PDB entry 1EAK | X-ray diffraction, 2.66 A resolution | chains A and C of the 3 polymer chains in the assembly

# Chain A (and C)
Molecule: 72 kDa type IV collagenase
Organism: Homo sapiens
Notes: EC 3.4.24.24; fragment: catalytic domain residues 32-452; chain C of this document is another copy of the same molecule, construct and numbering; everything in this record applies to it too
UniProtKB: P08253 (MM02_HUMAN); residue numbers follow UniProt; this construct covers 32-452
Chain sequence (421 residues; numbered 32 to 452; the number before each row is that of its first residue):
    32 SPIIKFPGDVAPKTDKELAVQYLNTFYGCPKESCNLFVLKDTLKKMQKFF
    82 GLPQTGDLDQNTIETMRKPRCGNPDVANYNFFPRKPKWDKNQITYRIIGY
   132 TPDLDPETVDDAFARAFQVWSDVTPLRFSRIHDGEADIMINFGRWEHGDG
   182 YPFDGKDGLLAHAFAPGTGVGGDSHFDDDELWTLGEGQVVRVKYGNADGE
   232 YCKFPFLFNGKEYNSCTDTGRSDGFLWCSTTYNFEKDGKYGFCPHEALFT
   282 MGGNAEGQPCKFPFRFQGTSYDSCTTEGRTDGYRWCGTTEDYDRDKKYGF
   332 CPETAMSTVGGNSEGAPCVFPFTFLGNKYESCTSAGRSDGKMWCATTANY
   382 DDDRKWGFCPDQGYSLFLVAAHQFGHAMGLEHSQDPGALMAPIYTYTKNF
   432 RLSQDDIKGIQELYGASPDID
Sequence notes: engineered mutation Q404 (Glu in P08253)
Disulfides: C60-C65, C233-C259, C247-C274, C291-C317, C305-C332, C349-C375, C363-C390
Ion coordination: Zn2+ site 1: C102, H403, H407, H413; Ca2+ site 1: D168, G200, G202; Zn2+ site 2: H178, D180, H193, H206; Ca2+ site 2: D185, G186, D188, L190, D208, E211

# Interface between chain A and chain C
Contacting residue pairs (42; chain A residue first):
  G174(A) - Q298(C)
  R175(A) - R296(C)
  R175(A) - Q298(C)  hydrogen bond (backbone-side chain)
  R175(A) - D322(C)  salt bridge
  R175(A) - D324(C)  salt bridge
  W176(A) - D322(C)
  W176(A) - D324(C)
  W176(A) - R325(C)
  W176(A) - K327(C)
  E177(A) - Q298(C)
  D209(A) - R296(C)  salt bridge
  D210(A) - R296(C)  salt bridge
  P294(A) - D303(C)
  R296(A) - R175(C)
  R296(A) - D209(C)  salt bridge
  R296(A) - D210(C)  salt bridge
  Q298(A) - G174(C)
  Q298(A) - R175(C)  hydrogen bond (side chain-backbone)
  Q298(A) - E177(C)  hydrogen bond (side chain-backbone)
  Q298(A) - H178(C)
  G299(A) - C305(C)
  T300(A) - Y302(C)
  T300(A) - S304(C)
  T300(A) - C305(C)
  T300(A) - T306(C)  hydrogen bond
  S301(A) - Y302(C)
  S301(A) - D303(C)  hydrogen bond (backbone-backbone)
  S301(A) - S304(C)  hydrogen bond (backbone-side chain)
  Y302(A) - S301(C)
  D303(A) - P294(C)
  D303(A) - S301(C)  hydrogen bond (backbone-backbone)
  S304(A) - T300(C)
  S304(A) - S301(C)  hydrogen bond (side chain-backbone)
  C305(A) - G299(C)
  C305(A) - T300(C)
  T306(A) - T300(C)
  E308(A) - E308(C)
  E321(A) - G39(C)
  D322(A) - R175(C)  salt bridge
  D324(A) - R175(C)  salt bridge
  D324(A) - W176(C)
  R325(A) - W176(C)
Other interface residues (no listed pair), chain A (24 interface residues in all): H178, K327
Other interface residues (no listed pair), chain C (26 interface residues in all): D40, D326

# Overview
24 residues of chain A face 26 of chain C across their interface; the contacts include 8 hydrogen bonds and 8
salt bridges. Polar pairs include R175(A)-D322(C), R175(A)-D324(C) and D209(A)-R296(C). C102(A), H403(A),
H407(A) and H413(A) coordinate Zn2+ site 1.
Chain A and chain C are both 72 kDa type IV collagenase (Homo sapiens); the structure, Catalytic domain of
proMMP-2 E404Q mutant, was determined by X-ray diffraction.
